5HYJ - chains D and E of the 5 polymer chains in the assembly; structure by X-ray diffraction, 3.06 A resolution.

== Chain D ==
Protein: Human T-cell Receptor, Class I, Light alpha Chain
Organism: Homo sapiens
Chain sequence (193 residues; numbered 2 to 194; the number before each row is that of its first residue):
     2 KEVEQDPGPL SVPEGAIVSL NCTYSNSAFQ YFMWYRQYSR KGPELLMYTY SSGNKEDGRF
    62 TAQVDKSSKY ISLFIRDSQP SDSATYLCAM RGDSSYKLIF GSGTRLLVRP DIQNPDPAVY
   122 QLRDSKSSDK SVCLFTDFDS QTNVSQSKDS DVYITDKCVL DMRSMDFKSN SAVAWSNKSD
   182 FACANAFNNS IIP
Cystine bridges: Cys23-Cys89, Cys134-Cys184

== Chain E ==
Protein: Human T-cell Receptor, Class I, Heavy beta Chain
Organism: Homo sapiens
Chain sequence (246 residues; each row starts with the number of its first residue):
     1 DAGVIQSPRH EVTEMGQQVT LRCKPISGHD YLFWYRQTMM RGLELLIYFN NNVPIDDSGM
    61 PEDRFSAKMP NASFSTLKIQ PSEPRDSAVY FCASSLWEKL AKNIQYFGAG TRLSVLEDLK
   121 NVFPPEVAVF EPSEAEISHT QKATLVCLAT GFYPDHVELS WWVNGKEVHS GVCTDPQPLK
   181 EQPALNDSRY ALSSRLRVSA TFWQDPRNHF RCQVQFYGLS ENDEWTQDRA KPVTQIVSAE
   241 AWGRAD
Cystine bridges: Cys23-Cys92, Cys147-Cys212

== Interface between chain D and chain E ==
Inter-chain disulfides: Cys159(D)-Cys173(E)
Contacting residue pairs (95):
  Tyr32(D) - Asn103(E)
  Met34(D) - Asn103(E)
  Tyr36(D) - Asn103(E)  hydrogen bond (side chain-backbone)
  Tyr36(D) - Ile104(E)
  Tyr36(D) - Gln105(E)  hydrogen bond (side chain-backbone)
  Gln38(D) - Gln37(E)  hydrogen bond
  Gln38(D) - Phe91(E)
  Arg41(D) - His10(E)
  Arg41(D) - Arg112(E)
  Arg41(D) - Val157(E)  hydrogen bond (side chain-backbone)
  Arg41(D) - Glu158(E)
  Lys42(D) - Phe91(E)
  Gly43(D) - Phe91(E)
  Gly43(D) - Gly108(E)
  Gly43(D) - Ala109(E)
  Pro44(D) - Phe107(E)
  Leu46(D) - Ile104(E)  hydrophobic
  Tyr49(D) - Lys102(E)
  Arg92(D) - Leu100(E)  hydrogen bond (side chain-backbone)
  Arg92(D) - Asn103(E)  hydrogen bond
  Ser96(D) - Tyr48(E)
  Ser96(D) - Asp56(E)  hydrogen bond
  Tyr97(D) - Tyr31(E)  hydrophobic
  Tyr97(D) - Phe33(E)  hydrophobic
  Tyr97(D) - Tyr48(E)  hydrogen bond (backbone-side chain)
  Tyr97(D) - Trp97(E)  hydrogen bond
  Tyr97(D) - Leu100(E)  hydrophobic
  Tyr97(D) - Gln105(E)  hydrogen bond (backbone-side chain)
  Lys98(D) - Leu45(E)
  Lys98(D) - Asp56(E)
  Lys98(D) - Ser58(E)  hydrogen bond
  Leu99(D) - Tyr35(E)  hydrogen bond (backbone-side chain)
  Leu99(D) - Asn103(E)
  Leu99(D) - Gln105(E)
  Phe101(D) - Tyr35(E)  hydrophobic
  Phe101(D) - Leu43(E)  hydrophobic
  Arg106(D) - Gln177(E)
  Asp117(D) - His139(E)  salt bridge
  Asp117(D) - Thr140(E)
  Tyr121(D) - Ala135(E)  hydrophobic
  Tyr121(D) - Glu136(E)
  Tyr121(D) - His139(E)
  Gln122(D) - Ser133(E)
  Leu123(D) - Phe130(E)
  Leu123(D) - Glu131(E)
  Leu123(D) - Pro132(E)
  Leu123(D) - Ser133(E)
  Leu123(D) - Thr144(E)
  Arg124(D) - Phe130(E)
  Arg124(D) - Glu131(E)  salt bridge
  Arg124(D) - Arg244(E)
  Asp125(D) - Ala128(E)
  Asp125(D) - Val129(E)
  Asp125(D) - Phe130(E)
  Ser126(D) - Val129(E)  hydrogen bond (side chain-backbone)
  Ser126(D) - Glu131(E)
  Ser126(D) - Glu240(E)
  Lys131(D) - Phe130(E)
  Val133(D) - Phe130(E)  hydrophobic
  Leu135(D) - Thr144(E)
  Leu135(D) - Arg195(E)
  Thr137(D) - Arg197(E)  hydrogen bond
  Asp138(D) - Arg197(E)  salt bridge
  Tyr154(D) - Lys180(E)
  Tyr154(D) - Glu181(E)  hydrogen bond (side chain-backbone)
  Ile155(D) - Leu179(E)
  Thr156(D) - Asp175(E)
  Thr156(D) - Ser193(E)
  Thr156(D) - Arg195(E)  hydrogen bond
  Asp157(D) - Asp175(E)
  Asp157(D) - Pro176(E)
  Lys158(D) - Pro176(E)
  Cys159(D) - Cys173(E)  disulfide
  Cys159(D) - Thr174(E)  hydrogen bond (side chain-backbone)
  Cys159(D) - Arg195(E)
  Val160(D) - Cys173(E)  hydrogen bond (backbone-side chain)
  Leu161(D) - Val172(E)
  Leu161(D) - Cys173(E)  hydrogen bond (backbone-side chain)
  Leu161(D) - Arg197(E)
  Asp162(D) - Ser170(E)
  Asp162(D) - Gly171(E)  hydrogen bond (backbone-backbone)
  Met163(D) - Lys142(E)
  Met163(D) - Arg197(E)
  Arg164(D) - Ser170(E)
  Arg164(D) - Gly171(E)
  Phe168(D) - Lys142(E)
  Phe168(D) - Arg197(E)
  Ser170(D) - Arg197(E)
  Ser172(D) - Arg195(E)  hydrogen bond (backbone-side chain)
  Ala173(D) - Arg195(E)
  Val174(D) - Ser193(E)
  Val174(D) - Arg195(E)
  Trp176(D) - Leu148(E)  hydrophobic
  Trp176(D) - Leu179(E)  hydrophobic
  Trp176(D) - Ala191(E)  hydrophobic
Interface residues without a listed pair, chain D (49 interface residues in all): Leu88, Ser103, Met166
Interface residues without a listed pair, chain E (61 interface residues in all): Gly42, Ala101, Val146, Asp155, His169, Val198, Ser199, Ala241

== Summary ==
The interface between chain D and chain E involves 49 residues on one side and 61 on the other, with 1
disulfide bond, 21 hydrogen bonds and 3 salt bridges. Polar contacts include Asp117(D)-His139(E),
Arg124(D)-Glu131(E) and Asp138(D)-Arg197(E).
Here chain D is Human T-cell Receptor, Class I, Light alpha Chain and chain E is Human T-cell Receptor, Class
I, Heavy beta Chain, both from Homo sapiens. Entry 5HYJ (1E6 TCR in Complex with HLA-A02 carrying AQWGPDPAAA)
was determined by X-ray diffraction.
